PDB entry 5DQT | X-ray diffraction, 3.10 A resolution | chains F and E of the 8 polymer chains in the assembly

# Chain F (and E)
Name: CRISPR-associated endoribonuclease Cas2
Source organism: Escherichia coli K12
Notes: EC 3.1.-.-; chain E of this document is another copy of the same molecule, construct and numbering; everything in this record applies to it too
UniProt: P45956 (CAS2_ECOLI); numbering as in UniProt (aligned over 1-94)
Amino-acid sequence (94 residues; row label = number of the first residue in the row):
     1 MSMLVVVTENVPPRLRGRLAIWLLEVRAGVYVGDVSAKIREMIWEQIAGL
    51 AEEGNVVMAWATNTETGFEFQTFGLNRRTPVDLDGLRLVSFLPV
Unresolved in the structure: 94

# How chain F and chain E interact
Residue-residue contacts (50):
  Met3(F) - Met3(E)
  Met3(F) - Ala59(E)
  Met3(F) - Trp60(E)
  Met3(F) - Ala61(E)  hydrogen bond (side chain-backbone)
  Val5(F) - Val5(E)  hydrophobic
  Val7(F) - Arg27(E)
  Val7(F) - Val30(E)  hydrophobic
  Glu9(F) - Arg27(E)  salt bridge
  Arg16(F) - Arg78(E)
  Leu24(F) - Arg87(E)
  Leu24(F) - Leu88(E)  hydrophobic
  Leu24(F) - Val89(E)  hydrophobic
  Glu25(F) - Arg78(E)  salt bridge
  Glu25(F) - Val89(E)
  Val26(F) - Arg78(E)
  Val26(F) - Val89(E)  hydrophobic
  Arg27(F) - Val7(E)
  Arg27(F) - Glu9(E)
  Arg27(F) - Asn55(E)  hydrogen bond
  Arg27(F) - Val56(E)
  Arg27(F) - Val57(E)
  Arg27(F) - Asn76(E)
  Arg27(F) - Arg78(E)  hydrogen bond (side chain-backbone)
  Ala28(F) - Arg78(E)
  Val30(F) - Val7(E)  hydrophobic
  Val32(F) - Phe68(E)  hydrophobic
  Gly33(F) - Phe68(E)
  Asp34(F) - Thr66(E)
  Asn55(F) - Arg27(E)  hydrogen bond
  Val56(F) - Arg27(E)
  Val57(F) - Arg27(E)
  Ala59(F) - Met3(E)
  Trp60(F) - Met3(E)
  Ala61(F) - Met3(E)  hydrogen bond (backbone-side chain)
  Thr66(F) - Asp34(E)
  Gly67(F) - Asp34(E)
  Phe68(F) - Leu24(E)  hydrophobic
  Phe68(F) - Val32(E)  hydrophobic
  Phe68(F) - Gly33(E)
  Asn76(F) - Arg27(E)
  Arg78(F) - Arg16(E)
  Arg78(F) - Glu25(E)  salt bridge
  Arg78(F) - Val26(E)
  Arg78(F) - Arg27(E)  hydrogen bond (backbone-side chain)
  Arg78(F) - Ala28(E)
  Arg87(F) - Leu24(E)
  Leu88(F) - Leu24(E)  hydrophobic
  Val89(F) - Leu24(E)  hydrophobic
  Val89(F) - Glu25(E)
  Val89(F) - Val26(E)  hydrophobic
Also at the interface, not in a pair above, chain F (30 interface residues in all): Phe70, Thr72
Also at the interface, not in a pair above, chain E (30 interface residues in all): Gly67, Phe70, Thr72

# In short
The chain F/chain E interface involves 30 residues from each chain, with 6 hydrogen bonds and 3 salt bridges.
Polar contacts include Glu9(F)-Arg27(E), Glu25(F)-Arg78(E) and Met3(F)-Ala61(E).
Both chains are CRISPR-associated endoribonuclease Cas2 (Escherichia coli K12). Entry 5DQT (Crystal Structure
of Cas-DNA-22 complex) was determined by X-ray diffraction together with 5DLJ, 5DQU and 5DQZ from the same
study.
